Entry 4RZ2 (X-ray diffraction, 2.80 A resolution); this record covers chain A.

# Chain A
Name: Site-determining protein
Source organism: Geobacillus thermodenitrificans
UniProtKB: A4IMB4 (A4IMB4_GEOTN); numbering as in UniProt (aligned over 1-287)
Chain sequence (295 residues; each row starts with the number of its first residue; numbers below 1 keep their minus sign (Met-7 is residue -7)):
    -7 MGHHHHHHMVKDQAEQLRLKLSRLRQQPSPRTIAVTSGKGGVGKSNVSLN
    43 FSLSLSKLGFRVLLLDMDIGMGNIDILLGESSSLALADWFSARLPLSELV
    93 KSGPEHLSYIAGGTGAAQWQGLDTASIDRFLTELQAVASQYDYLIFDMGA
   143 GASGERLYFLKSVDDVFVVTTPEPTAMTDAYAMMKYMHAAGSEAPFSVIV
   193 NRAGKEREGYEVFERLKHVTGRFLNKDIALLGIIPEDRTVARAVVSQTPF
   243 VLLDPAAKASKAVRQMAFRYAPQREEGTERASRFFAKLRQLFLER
Not modelled in the structure: -7 to 19, 265-274
Construct notes: expression tag (-7 to 0); conflict Ser89 (Pro in A4IMB4), His210 (Tyr in A4IMB4)
From the paper describing this entry:
  - mutagenesis - D60A: abolished catalytic activity
  - mutagenesis - F276A/F277A: abolished localization
  - mutagenesis - K36Q, D60A: unchanged binding to GtFliM/FliY
  - catalytic residues: Asp60

# Overview
The paper reports the catalytic residue Asp60; D60A abolishes catalytic activity; 3 substitutions were tested
in all.
Chain A is Site-determining protein (Geobacillus thermodenitrificans); the structure, Crystal structure of the
MinD-like ATPase FlhG, was determined by X-ray diffraction.
